PDB entry 7L84 | X-ray diffraction, 1.70 A resolution | chain A

# Chain A
Molecule: Lysozyme C
From: Gallus gallus
Notes: EC 3.2.1.17
UniProt: P00698 (LYSC_CHICK); residues 1-129 here correspond to UniProt positions 19-147 (UniProt number = residue number + 18)
Amino-acid sequence (129 residues; row label = number of the first residue in the row):
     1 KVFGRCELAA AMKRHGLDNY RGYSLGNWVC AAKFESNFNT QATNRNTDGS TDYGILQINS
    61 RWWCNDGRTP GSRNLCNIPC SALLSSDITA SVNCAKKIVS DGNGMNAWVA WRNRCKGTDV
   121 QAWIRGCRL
Disulfide bonds: C6-C127, C30-C115, C64-C80, C76-C94

# Overview
Chain A is Lysozyme C (Gallus gallus); the structure, Hen Egg White Lysozyme by Native S-SAD at Room
Temperature, was determined by X-ray diffraction (same publication as 7RIN, 7MM1 and 7LVC).
